Entry 2A66 (X-ray diffraction, 2.20 A resolution); this record covers chains B and A of the 3 polymer chains in the assembly.

[Chain B]
Molecule: 12-nt DNA strand
Source organism: Homo sapiens
Sequence (12 nucleotides; numbered 201 to 212; the number before each row is that of its first residue):
   201 GTTCAAGGCC AG

[Chain A]
Protein: Orphan nuclear receptor NR5A2
Source organism: Homo sapiens
Notes: fragment: residues 79-187, NR C4-type
UniProt: O00482 (NR5A2_HUMAN); numbering as in UniProt (aligned over 79-187)
Amino-acid sequence (113 residues; each row starts with the number of its first residue):
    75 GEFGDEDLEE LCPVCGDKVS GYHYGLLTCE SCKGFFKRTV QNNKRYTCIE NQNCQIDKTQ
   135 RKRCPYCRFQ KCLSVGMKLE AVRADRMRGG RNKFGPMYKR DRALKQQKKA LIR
Unresolved in the structure: 75-83, 179-187
Construct notes: cloning artifact (75-78)
UniProt features mapped onto this chain:
  - DNA-binding region: Glu83 to Glu154 (Nuclear receptor)
  - zinc finger (NR C4-type): Cys86 to Cys106, Cys122 to Cys146
  - region: Lys152 to Lys167 (C-terminal extension (CTE))
  - motif: Phe168 to Arg187 (FTZ-F1 box)
  - binding site (Zn(2+)): Cys86, Cys89, Cys103, Cys106, Cys122, Cys128, Cys138, Cys141
  - mutagenesis: Tyr96 (Y96A: Slightly reduced DNA binding. Strongly reduced transactivation; when associated with A-168 and A-172), Ser148 (S148R: Increased ability to activate transcription of target genes), Asp159 (D159A: Strongly reduced nucleosome-binding. Slightly reduced DNA-binding), Arg160 to Arg162 (Decreased DNA-binding to target genes), Arg162 (R162A: Slightly reduced DNA- and nucleosome-binding), Phe168 (F168A: Slightly reduced DNA binding. Strongly reduced transactivation; when associated with A-96 and A-172), Gly169 to Pro170 (Reduced DNA binding. Loss of transactivation), Tyr172 (Y172A: Slightly reduced DNA binding. Strongly reduced transactivation; when associated with A-96 and A-168), Arg174 (R174D: Increased ability to activate transcription of target genes), Lys179 to Lys183 (Increased ability to activate transcription of target genes)
Metal / ion sites: Zn2+ site 1: Cys86, Cys89, Cys103, Cys106; Zn2+ site 2: Cys122, Cys128, Cys138, Cys141

[Interface between chain B and chain A]
Pairs across the interface (28):
  DT203(B) with Arg165(A), hydrogen bond to the base
  DC204(B) with Arg165(A), hydrogen bond to the base
  DA205(B) with Tyr96(A), hydrogen bond to the phosphate; Arg165(A), hydrogen bond to the sugar; Asn166(A), phosphate contact; Tyr172(A), sugar contact
  DA206(B) with Tyr96(A), phosphate contact; His97(A), phosphate contact; Tyr98(A), hydrogen bond to the phosphate; Ala155(A), sugar contact; Arg157(A), hydrogen bond to the sugar; Arg162(A), base contact; Asn166(A), hydrogen bond to the phosphate; Tyr172(A), hydrogen bond to the phosphate
  DG207(B) with Tyr98(A), hydrogen bond to the phosphate; Lys107(A), hydrogen bond to the base; Lys111(A), phosphate contact; Gln115(A), sugar contact; Ala155(A), phosphate contact; Val156(A), phosphate contact; Arg157(A), hydrogen bond to the phosphate; Arg160(A), phosphate contact; Met161(A), sugar contact; Arg162(A), sugar contact
  DG208(B) with Lys111(A), hydrogen bond to the base; Gln115(A), hydrogen bond to the phosphate; Arg160(A), salt bridge to the phosphate; Arg162(A), sugar contact
Other interface residues (no listed pair), chain B (7 interface residues in all): DC209
Other interface residues (no listed pair), chain A (17 interface residues in all): Gly95, Gly163

[Overview]
Chain B and chain A form an interface of 7 and 17 residues respectively; the contacts include 13 hydrogen
bonds and 1 salt bridge. Polar contacts include DT203(B)-Arg165(A), DC204(B)-Arg165(A) and DG207(B)-Lys107(A).
Here chain B is a 12-nt DNA strand and chain A is Orphan nuclear receptor NR5A2, both from Homo sapiens. Entry
2A66 (Human Liver Receptor Homologue DNA-Binding Domain (hLRH-1 DBD) in Complex with dsDNA from the hCYP7A1
Promoter) was determined by X-ray diffraction.
